7UIL - chains b and c of the 13 polymer chains in the assembly; structure by electron microscopy, 4.30 A resolution (low resolution: residue-level contacts below are approximate; hydrogen-bond / salt-bridge calls are withheld).

Chain b:
Molecule: Mediator of RNA polymerase II transcription subunit 2
Organism: Saccharomyces cerevisiae
UniProtKB: Q12124 (MED2_YEAST); numbering as in UniProt (aligned over 1-431)
Chain sequence (431 residues; numbered 1 to 431; the number before each row is that of its first residue):
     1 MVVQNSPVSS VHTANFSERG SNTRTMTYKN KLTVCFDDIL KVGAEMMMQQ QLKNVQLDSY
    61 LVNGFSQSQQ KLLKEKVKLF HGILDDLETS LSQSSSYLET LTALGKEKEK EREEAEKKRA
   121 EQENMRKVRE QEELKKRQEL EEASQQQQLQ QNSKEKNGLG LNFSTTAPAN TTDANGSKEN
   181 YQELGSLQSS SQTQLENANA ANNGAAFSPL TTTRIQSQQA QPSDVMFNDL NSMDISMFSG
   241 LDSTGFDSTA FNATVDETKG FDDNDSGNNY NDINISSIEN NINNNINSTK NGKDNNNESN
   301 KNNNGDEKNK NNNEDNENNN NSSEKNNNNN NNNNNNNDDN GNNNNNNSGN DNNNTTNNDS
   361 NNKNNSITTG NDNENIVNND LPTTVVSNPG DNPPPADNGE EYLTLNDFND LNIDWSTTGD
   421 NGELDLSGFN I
Unresolved in the structure: 1-27, 52-63, 105-431
UniProt features mapped onto this chain:
  - modified residue (Phosphoserine): Ser6, Ser208
  - mutagenesis: Ser208 (S208A: Reduces expression of several genes from the endogenous 2-micron plasmid and augments expression of numerous iron-response genes)

Chain c:
Molecule: Mediator of RNA polymerase II transcription subunit 3
Organism: Saccharomyces cerevisiae
UniProtKB: P40356 (MED3_YEAST); residues 1-397 here = UniProt positions 1-397
Chain sequence (397 residues; each row starts with the number of its first residue):
     1 MDSIIPAGVK LDDLQVILAK NENETRDKVC KQINEARDEI LPLRLQFNEF IQIMANIDQE
    61 GSKQADRMAK YLHIRDKILQ LNDRFQTLSS HLEALQPLFS TVPEYLKTAD NRDRSFQLLE
   121 PLSTYNKNGN AVCSTATVVS TNHSAAASTP TTTATPHANP ITHAHSLSNP NSTATMQHNP
   181 LAGKRGPKSG STMGTPTVHN STAAAPIAAP KKPRKPRQTK KAKAQAQAQA QAQAQVYAQQ
   241 STVQTPITAS MAAALPNPTP SMINSVSPTN VMGTPLTNMM SPMGNAYSMG AQNQGGQVSM
   301 SQFNGSGNGS NPNTNTNSNN TPLQSQLNLN NLTPANILNM SMNNDFQQQQ QQQQQQQQPQ
   361 PQYNMNMGMN NMNNGGKELD SLDLNNLELG GLNMDFL
Unresolved in the structure: 111-397
UniProt features mapped onto this chain:
  - modified residue: Met1 (N-acetylmethionine)

Chain b / chain c interface:
Residue-residue contacts - 21 pairs, chain b then chain c:
  Tyr28(b) - Leu92(c)
  Tyr28(b) - Gln96(c)
  Leu32(b) - Leu88(c)
  Phe36(b) - Ile78(c)
  Phe36(b) - Leu81(c)
  Phe36(b) - Phe85(c)
  Val77(b) - Phe47(c)
  Phe80(b) - Phe47(c)
  His81(b) - Arg44(c)
  His81(b) - Phe47(c)
  His81(b) - Asn48(c)
  Leu84(b) - Ile40(c)
  Leu84(b) - Arg44(c)
  Asp85(b) - Arg44(c)
  Leu91(b) - Ala36(c)
  Leu91(b) - Arg37(c)
  Ser94(b) - Phe99(c)
  Ser95(b) - Ile33(c)
  Leu98(b) - Val29(c)
  Leu98(b) - Leu98(c)
  Thr102(b) - Arg26(c)
Also at the interface, not in a pair above, chain b (18 interface residues in all): Ile39, Leu87, Glu88, Glu99, Leu101
Also at the interface, not in a pair above, chain c (20 interface residues in all): Leu43, Ile51, Tyr105

In short:
18 residues of chain b and 20 residues of chain c are in contact. Curated annotation (UniProt) lists one
mutagenesis site on chain b.
Here chain b is Mediator of RNA polymerase II transcription subunit 2 and chain c is Mediator of RNA
polymerase II transcription subunit 3, both from Saccharomyces cerevisiae. Entry 7UIL (Mediator-PIC Early
(Tail A/B Dimer)) was determined by electron microscopy (same publication as 7UI9, 7UIC, 7UIF, 7UIG, 7UIK and
7UIO).
